Entry 7UIV (electron microscopy, 3.38 A resolution); this record covers chains D and I of the 14 polymer chains in the assembly.

== Chain D ==
Molecule: ATP-dependent Clp protease ATP-binding subunit ClpA
Organism: Escherichia coli
UniProtKB: A0A836NDF2 (A0A836NDF2_ECOLX); numbering as in UniProt (aligned over 1-758)
Sequence (758 residues; row label = number of the first residue in the row):
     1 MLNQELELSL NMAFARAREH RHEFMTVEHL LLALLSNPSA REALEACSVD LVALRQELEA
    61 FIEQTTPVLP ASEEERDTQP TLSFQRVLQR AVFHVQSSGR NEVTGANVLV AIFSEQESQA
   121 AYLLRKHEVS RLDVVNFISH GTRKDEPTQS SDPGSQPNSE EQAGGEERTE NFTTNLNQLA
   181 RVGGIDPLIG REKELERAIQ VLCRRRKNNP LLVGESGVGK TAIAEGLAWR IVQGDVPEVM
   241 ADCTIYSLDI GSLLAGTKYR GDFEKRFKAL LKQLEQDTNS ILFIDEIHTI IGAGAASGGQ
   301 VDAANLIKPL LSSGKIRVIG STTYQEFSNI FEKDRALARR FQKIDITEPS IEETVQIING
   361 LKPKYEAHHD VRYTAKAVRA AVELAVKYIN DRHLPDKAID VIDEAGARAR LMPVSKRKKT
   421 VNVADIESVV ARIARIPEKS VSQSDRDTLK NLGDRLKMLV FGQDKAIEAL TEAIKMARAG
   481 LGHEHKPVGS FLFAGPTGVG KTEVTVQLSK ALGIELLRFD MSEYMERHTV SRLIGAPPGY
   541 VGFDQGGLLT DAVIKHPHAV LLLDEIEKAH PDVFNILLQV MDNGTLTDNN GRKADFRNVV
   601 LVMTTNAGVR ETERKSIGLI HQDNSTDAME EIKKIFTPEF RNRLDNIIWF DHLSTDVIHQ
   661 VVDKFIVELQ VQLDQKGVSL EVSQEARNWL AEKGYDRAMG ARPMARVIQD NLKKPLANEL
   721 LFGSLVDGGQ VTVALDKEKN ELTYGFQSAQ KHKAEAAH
Unresolved in the structure: 1-168, 749-758
Construct notes: conflict Thr-169 (Met in A0A836NDF2)
Ion coordination: Mg2+: Thr-502 (together with ADP)
Small-molecule neighbours:
  - ADP (adenosine-5'-diphosphate): Leu-459, Val-460, Phe-461, Gln-463, Pro-496, Thr-497, Gly-498, Val-499, Gly-500, Lys-501, Thr-502, Glu-503, Leu-653, Val-661, Lys-664, Phe-665, Ala-701, Arg-702
  - ATP-gamma-S (AGS; phosphothiophosphoric acid-adenylate ester), molecule 1: Asp-186, Pro-187, Leu-188, Ile-189, Arg-191, Glu-215, Ser-216, Gly-217, Val-218, Gly-219, Lys-220, Thr-221, Ala-222, Glu-286, Thr-323, Ile-357, Leu-361, Tyr-365, Pro-395
  - ATP-gamma-S (AGS), molecule 2: Ser-312, Ala-336, Arg-339, Arg-340

== Chain I ==
Molecule: ATP-dependent Clp protease proteolytic subunit
Organism: Escherichia coli
Notes: EC 3.4.21.92
UniProtKB: A0A0K4NM46 (A0A0K4NM46_ECOLX); residues 1-193 here correspond to UniProt positions 15-207 (UniProt number = residue number + 14)
Sequence (201 residues; each row starts with the number of its first residue):
     1 ALVPMVIEQT SRGERSFDIY SRLLKERVIF LTGQVEDHMA NLIVAQMLFL EAENPEKDIY
    61 LYINSPGGVI TAGMSIYDTM QFIKPDVSTI CMGQAASMGA FLLTAGAKGK RFCLPNSRVM
   121 IHQPLGGYQG QATDIEIHAR EILKVKGRMN ELMALHTGQS LEQIERDTER DRFLSAPEAV
   181 EYGLVDSILT HRNRSHHHHH H
Unresolved in the structure: 1, 193-201
Construct notes: expression tag (194-201)

== Chain D / chain I interface ==
Residue-residue contacts - 29 pairs, chain D then chain I:
  Arg-610(D) / Gln-9(I)
  Arg-610(D) / Thr-10(I)  hydrogen bond (side chain-backbone)
  Arg-610(D) / Ser-11(I)
  Arg-614(D) / Glu-8(I)  salt bridge
  Arg-614(D) / Glu-26(I)  salt bridge
  Lys-615(D) / Glu-26(I)
  Ser-616(D) / Glu-26(I)
  Ile-617(D) / Arg-22(I)
  Ile-617(D) / Leu-23(I)  hydrophobic
  Ile-617(D) / Glu-26(I)
  Ile-617(D) / Val-28(I)
  Gly-618(D) / Tyr-62(I)
  Leu-619(D) / Tyr-62(I)  hydrogen bond (backbone-side chain)
  Leu-619(D) / Met-92(I)  hydrophobic
  Leu-619(D) / Arg-192(I)  hydrogen bond (backbone-side chain)
  Ile-620(D) / Tyr-60(I)  hydrophobic
  Ile-620(D) / Ile-90(I)  hydrophobic
  Ile-620(D) / Phe-112(I)  hydrophobic
  Ile-620(D) / Leu-189(I)  hydrophobic
  His-621(D) / Tyr-60(I)  hydrogen bond (backbone-side chain)
  His-621(D) / Arg-192(I)  hydrogen bond
  Gln-622(D) / Glu-26(I)  hydrogen bond (side chain-backbone)
  Gln-622(D) / Val-28(I)
  Gln-622(D) / Tyr-60(I)
  Asp-623(D) / Lys-57(I)  hydrogen bond (backbone-side chain)
  Thr-626(D) / Asn-54(I)
  Asp-627(D) / Asn-54(I)
  Asp-627(D) / Lys-57(I)  salt bridge
  Glu-631(D) / Arg-12(I)  salt bridge
Interface residues without a listed pair, chain D (17 interface residues in all): Glu-611, Glu-630, Lys-634
Interface residues without a listed pair, chain I (21 interface residues in all): Lys-25, Glu-53, Leu-114

== In short ==
17 residues of chain D and 21 residues of chain I are in contact; the contacts include 7 hydrogen bonds and 4
salt bridges. Polar pairs include Arg-614(D)/Glu-8(I), Arg-614(D)/Glu-26(I) and Asp-627(D)/Lys-57(I). Bound to
chain D: ATP-gamma-S and ADP.
Chain D is ATP-dependent Clp protease ATP-binding subunit ClpA and chain I is ATP-dependent Clp protease
proteolytic subunit, both from Escherichia coli; the structure, ClpAP complex bound to ClpS N-terminal
extension, class IIa, was determined by electron microscopy, deposited together with 7UIW, 7UIX, 7UIZ, 7UJ0
and 7UIY.
